PDB entry 8VWV | electron microscopy, 3.60 A resolution | chains D and I of the 11 polymer chains in the assembly

[Chain D]
Molecule: Histone H2B type 1-C/E/F/G/I
Source organism: Homo sapiens
UniProt: P62807 (H2B1C_HUMAN); residues 1-125 here correspond to UniProt positions 2-126 (UniProt number = residue number + 1)
Amino-acid sequence (125 residues; numbered 1 to 125; the number before each row is that of its first residue):
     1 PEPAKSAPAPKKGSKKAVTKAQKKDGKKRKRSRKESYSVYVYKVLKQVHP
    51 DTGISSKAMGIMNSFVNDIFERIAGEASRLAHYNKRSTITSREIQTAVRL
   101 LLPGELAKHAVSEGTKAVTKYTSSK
Unresolved in the structure: 1-31, 125
Swiss-Prot annotation at these positions:
  - modified residue: Pro-1 (N-acetylproline), Glu-2 (ADP-ribosyl glutamic acid), Lys-5 (N6-(2-hydroxyisobutyryl)lysine), Ser-6 (ADP-ribosylserine), Lys-11 (N6-(beta-hydroxybutyryl)lysine), Lys-12 (N6-(2-hydroxyisobutyryl)lysine), Ser-14 (Phosphoserine), Lys-15 (N6-acetyllysine), Lys-16 (N6-(beta-hydroxybutyryl)lysine), Lys-20 (N6-(2-hydroxyisobutyryl)lysine), Lys-23 (N6-(2-hydroxyisobutyryl)lysine), Lys-24 (N6-(2-hydroxyisobutyryl)lysine), Lys-34 (N6-(2-hydroxyisobutyryl)lysine), Glu-35 (PolyADP-ribosyl glutamic acid), Ser-36 (Phosphoserine), Lys-43 (N6-(2-hydroxyisobutyryl)lysine), Lys-46 (N6-(2-hydroxyisobutyryl)lysine), Lys-57 (N6,N6-dimethyllysine), Arg-79 (Dimethylated arginine), Lys-85 (N6,N6,N6-trimethyllysine) and 6 more in UniProt
  - glycosylation: Ser-112 (O-linked (GlcNAc) serine)
  - cross-link (Glycyl lysine isopeptide (Lys-Gly)): Lys-5 (interchain with G-Cter in SUMO2), Lys-20 (interchain with G-Cter in SUMO2), Lys-34 (interchain with G-Cter in ubiquitin), Lys-120 (interchain with G-Cter in ubiquitin)

[Chain I]
Molecule: 601 I strand (damaged strand)
Sequence (147 nucleotides; each row starts with the number of its first residue):
     1 ATCGAGAATCCCGGTGCCGAGGCCGCTCAATTGGTCGTAGACAGCTCTAG
    51 CACCGCTTAAACGCACGTACGCGCTGTCCCCCGCGTTTTAACCGCCAAGG
   101 GGATTACTCCCTAGTCTCCAGGCACGTGTCAGATATATACATCCGAT
Modified / non-standard residues: 8OG (8-oxo-2'-deoxy-guanosine-5'-monophosphate) at position 34

[Interface between chain D and chain I]
Residue-residue contacts (12; chain D residue first):
  Ser-32(D) with DT104(I), phosphate contact
  Arg-33(D) with DC28(I), salt bridge to the phosphate; DA29(I), salt bridge to the phosphate
  Tyr-42(D) with DG21(I), hydrogen bond to the phosphate; DG22(I), phosphate contact
  Gly-53(D) with DG21(I), phosphate contact
  Ile-54(D) with DA20(I), sugar contact; DG21(I), phosphate contact
  Ser-56(D) with DA20(I), hydrogen bond to the phosphate
  Arg-86(D) with DG40(I), sugar contact; DA41(I), salt bridge to the phosphate
  Ser-87(D) with DG40(I), hydrogen bond to the phosphate
Also at the interface, not in a pair above, chain D (11 interface residues in all): Glu-35, Ser-55, Thr-88
Also at the interface, not in a pair above, chain I (9 interface residues in all): DA39

[Summary]
Chain D and chain I form an interface of 11 and 9 residues respectively, with 3 hydrogen bonds and 3 salt
bridges. Among the polar pairs are Tyr-42(D)/DG21(I), Ser-56(D)/DA20(I) and Ser-87(D)/DG40(I).
Chain D is Histone H2B type 1-C/E/F/G/I (Homo sapiens) and chain I is 601 I strand (damaged strand); the
structure, OGG1 bound to a nucleosome containing 8oxoG at SHL4 (composite map), was determined by electron
microscopy together with 8VWS, 8VWT and 8VWU from the same study.
